Entry 8YB7 (electron microscopy, 4.60 A resolution (low resolution: residue-level contacts below are approximate; hydrogen-bond / salt-bridge calls are withheld)); this record covers chains D and G of the 8 polymer chains in the assembly.

== Chain D (and G) ==
Molecule: Non-structural protein 4
Organism: Severe acute respiratory syndrome coronavirus 2
Notes: chain G of this document is another copy of the same molecule, construct and numbering; everything in this record applies to it too
UniProtKB: P0DTD1 (R1AB_SARS2); residues 1-500 here correspond to UniProt positions 2764-3263 (UniProt number = residue number + 2763)
Chain sequence (500 residues; numbered 1 to 500; the number before each row is that of its first residue):
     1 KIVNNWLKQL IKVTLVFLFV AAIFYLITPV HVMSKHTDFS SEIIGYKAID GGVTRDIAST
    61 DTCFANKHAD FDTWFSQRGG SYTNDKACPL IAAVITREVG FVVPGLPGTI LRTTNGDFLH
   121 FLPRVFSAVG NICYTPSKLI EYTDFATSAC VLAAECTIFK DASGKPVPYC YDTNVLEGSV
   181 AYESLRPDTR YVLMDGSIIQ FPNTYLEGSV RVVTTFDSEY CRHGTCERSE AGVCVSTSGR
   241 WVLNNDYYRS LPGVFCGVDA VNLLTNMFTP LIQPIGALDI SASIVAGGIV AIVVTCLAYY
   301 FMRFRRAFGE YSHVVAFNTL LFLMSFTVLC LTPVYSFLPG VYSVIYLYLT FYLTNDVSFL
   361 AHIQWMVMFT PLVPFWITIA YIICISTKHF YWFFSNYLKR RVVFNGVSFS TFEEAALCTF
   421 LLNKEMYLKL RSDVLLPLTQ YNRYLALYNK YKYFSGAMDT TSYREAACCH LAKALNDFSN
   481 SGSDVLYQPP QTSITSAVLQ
Disordered / not traced: 1-30, 402-500 (chain G: 1-30, 401-409, 494-500)
Swiss-Prot annotation at these positions:
  - site: Gln500 (Cleavage)
Disulfides: Cys63-Cys88, Cys133-Cys150, Cys156-Cys170, Cys221-Cys226
What the authors report for this chain:
  - mutagenesis - R303A/R305A/R306A, R303E/R305E/R306E, K450A/K452A, K450E/K452E: abolished growth in response to viral replication capacity
  - mutagenesis - R306K, K450R: unchanged growth (viral replication activity)
  - mutagenesis - K450A/K452A: decreased stability in response to integrity of pores
  - mutagenesis - R306A, R306E, R306Q: abolished growth

== Chain D / chain G interface ==
Pairs across the interface (7):
  Leu271(D) with Phe375(G)
  Gln273(D) with Phe375(G)
  Pro274(D) with Val373(G)
  Ile275(D) with Thr370(G); Phe375(G)
  Val290(D) with Ile379(G); Ile383(G)
Other interface residues (no listed pair), chain D (9 interface residues in all): Ile272, Val285, Ala286, Ile289
Other interface residues (no listed pair), chain G (7 interface residues in all): Pro374, Trp376

== Overview ==
Chain D and chain G form an interface of 9 and 7 residues respectively. The paper reports that
R303A/R305A/R306A, R303E/R305E/R306E and K450A/K452A of chain D, among others, abolish growth in response to
viral replication capacity; R306A, R306E and R306Q of chain D abolish growth; 9 substitutions were tested in
all.
Chain D and chain G are both Non-structural protein 4 (Severe acute respiratory syndrome coronavirus 2); the
structure, SARS-CoV-2 DMV nsp3-4 pore complex (consensus-pore, C3 symmetry), was determined by electron
microscopy together with 8YAX and 8YB5 from the same study.
